Entry 9FCO (electron microscopy, 2.40 A resolution); this record covers chains B and D of the 16 polymer chains in the assembly.

== Chain B ==
Molecule: 16S rRNA
From: Escherichia coli
Sequence (1046 nucleotides; each row starts with the number of its first residue; note: 488 numbers in that range are skipped by the numbering (no residue carries them; nothing is unmodelled there)):
     1 AAAUUGAAGA GUUUGAUCAU GGCUCAGAUU GAACGCUGGC GGCAGGCCUA ACACAUGCAA
    61 GUCGAACGGU AACAGGAA
    93 UGCUGACGAG UGGCGGACGG GUGAGUAAUG UCUGGGAAAC UGCCUGAUGG AGGGGGAUAA
   153 CUACUGGAAA CGGUAGCUAA UACCGCAUAA CGUCGCAAGA CCAAAGAGGG GG
   214 CCUCUUGCCA UCGGAUGUGC CCAGAUGGGA UUAGCUAGUA GGUGGGGUAA CGGCUCACCU
   274 AGGCGACGAU CCCUAGCUGG UCUGAGAGGA UGACCAGCCA CACUGGAACU GAGACACGGU
   334 CCAGACUCCU ACGGGAGGCA GCAGUGGGGA AUAUUGCACA AUGGGCGCAA GCCUGAUGCA
   394 GCCAUGCCGC GUGUAUGAAG AAGCCCUUCG GGUUGUAAAG UACUUUCAGC GGGGAGGAAG
   454 GGAGUAAAGU UAAUACCUUU GCUCAUUGAC GUUACCCGCA GAAGAAGCAC CGGCUAACUC
   514 CGUGCCAGCA GCCXCGGUAA UACGGAGGGU GCAAGCGUUA AUCGGAAUUA CUGGGCGUAA
   574 AGCGCACGCA GGCGGUUUGU UAAGUCAGAU GUGAAAUCCC CGGGCUCAAC CUGGGAACUG
   634 CAUCUGAUAC UGGCAAGCUU GAGUCUCGUA GAGGGGGGUA GAAUUCCAGG UGUAGCGGUG
   694 AAAUGCGUAG AGAUCUGGAG GAAUACCGGU GGCGAAGGCG GCCCCCUGGA CGAAGACUGA
   754 CGCUCAGGUG CGAAAGCGUG GGGAGCAAAC AGGAUUAGAU ACCCUGGUAG UCCACGCCGU
   814 AAACGAUGUC GACUUGGAGG UUGUGCC
   846 GGCGUGGCUU CCGGAGCUAA CGCGUUAAGU CGACCGCCUG GGGAGUACGG CCGCAAGGUU
   906 AAAACUCAAA UGAAUUGACG GGGG
  1390 UUGUACACAC CGCCCGUXAC ACCAUGGGAG UGGGUUGCAA AAGAAGUAGG UAGCUUAACC
  1450 UUCGGGAGGG CGCUUACCAC UUUGUGAUUC AUGACUGGGG UGAAGUCGUA ACAAGGUAAC
  1510 CGUAGGGGAA CCUGCGGUUG GAUCA
Modified positions: PSU (pseudouridine-5'-monophosphate) at position 516, G7M (N7-methyl-guanosine-5'-monophosphate) at position 527, 4OC (4n,o2'-methylcytidine-5'-monophosphate) at position 1402, 5MC (5-methylcytidine-5'-monophosphate) at position 1407, UR3 (3-methyluridine-5'-monophoshate) at position 1498, 2MG (2N-methylguanosine-5'-monophosphate) at position 1516, MA6 (6N-dimethyladenosine-5'-monophoshate) at position 1518, MA6 (6N-dimethyladenosine-5'-monophoshate) at position 1519
Ion coordination: K+ site 1: G11, U12, G21, G22; Mg2+ site 1 near U13 (its only coordinating residue here); Mg2+ site 2 near G21 (its only coordinating residue here); Mg2+ site 3: C48, G115; Mg2+ site 4: A59, U387; K+ site 2: U62, G104, G105; Mg2+ site 5 near G100 (its only coordinating residue here); K+ site 3: G107, G324, G326; K+ site 4: G107, G108, G326; Mg2+ site 6: A109, G331; K+ site 5: A109, C110, G111; Mg2+ site 7 near G111 (its only coordinating residue here); 17 more K+ sites not listed; 30 more Mg2+ sites not listed
Ligand contacts: kasugamycin (KSG; (1S,2R,3S,4R,5S,6S)-2,3,4,5,6-pentahydroxycyclohexyl 2-amino-4-{[carboxy(imino)methyl]amino}-2,3,4,6-tetradeoxy-alpha-D-arabino-hexopyranoside): A792, A794, C795, G926, UR3_1498, A1499, G1504, G1505, U1506
Reported in the primary citation:
  - binding site for kasugamycin: A794, G926
  - binding site for mRNA: G693, A790, G926, C1400

== Chain D ==
Molecule: Small ribosomal subunit protein uS4
From: Escherichia coli
UniProtKB: P0A7V8 (RS4_ECOLI); residue numbers follow UniProt; this construct covers 1-206
Sequence (206 residues; numbered 1 to 206; the number before each row is that of its first residue):
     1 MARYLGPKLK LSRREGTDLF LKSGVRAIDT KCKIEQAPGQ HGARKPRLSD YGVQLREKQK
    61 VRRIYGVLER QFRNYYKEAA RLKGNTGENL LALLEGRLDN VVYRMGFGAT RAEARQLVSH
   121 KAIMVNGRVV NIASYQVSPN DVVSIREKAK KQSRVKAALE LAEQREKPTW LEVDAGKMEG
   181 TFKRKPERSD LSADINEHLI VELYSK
Disordered / not traced: 1
Ion coordination: K+: Ala79, Ala80, Leu82, Gly84, Thr86

== Chain B / chain D interface ==
Residue-residue contacts - 129 pairs, chain B then chain D:
  A2(B) - Lys83(D)  hydrogen bond to the sugar
  U5(B) - Ala80(D)  sugar contact
  U5(B) - Gly84(D)  base contact
  A8(B) - Gln54(D)  base contact
  A8(B) - Glu202(D)  hydrogen bond to the base
  A8(B) - Ser205(D)  base contact
  A8(B) - Lys206(D)  hydrogen bond to the base
  C400(B) - Arg70(D)  salt bridge to the phosphate
  C401(B) - Arg70(D)  salt bridge to the phosphate
  C401(B) - Arg73(D)  salt bridge to the phosphate
  C401(B) - Asn74(D)  hydrogen bond to the phosphate
  G402(B) - Gln71(D)  hydrogen bond to the phosphate
  G402(B) - Ile132(D)  sugar contact
  G402(B) - Ser134(D)  phosphate contact
  C403(B) - Gln71(D)  hydrogen bond to the phosphate
  C403(B) - Ile132(D)  phosphate contact
  C403(B) - Ala133(D)  phosphate contact
  C403(B) - Ser134(D)  hydrogen bond to the phosphate
  G404(B) - Ala2(D)  base contact
  G404(B) - Arg3(D)  phosphate contact
  G404(B) - Arg115(D)  salt bridge to the phosphate
  G404(B) - Ser119(D)  sugar contact
  U405(B) - Ala2(D)  hydrogen bond to the base
  U405(B) - Arg3(D)  salt bridge to the phosphate
  U405(B) - Leu5(D)  base contact
  G406(B) - Arg3(D)  hydrogen bond to the phosphate
  G406(B) - Leu5(D)  phosphate contact
  G406(B) - Gln116(D)  hydrogen bond to the base
  U407(B) - Arg3(D)  salt bridge to the phosphate
  U407(B) - Thr110(D)  phosphate contact
  U407(B) - Ala112(D)  phosphate contact
  U407(B) - Glu113(D)  hydrogen bond to the sugar
  U407(B) - Gln116(D)  sugar contact
  A408(B) - Leu21(D)  phosphate contact
  A408(B) - Ser23(D)  phosphate contact
  A408(B) - Thr110(D)  hydrogen bond to the phosphate
  A408(B) - Ala112(D)  phosphate contact
  A408(B) - Glu113(D)  sugar contact
  U409(B) - Lys22(D)  salt bridge to the phosphate
  U409(B) - Ser23(D)  hydrogen bond to the phosphate
  U409(B) - Val25(D)  sugar contact
  G410(B) - Lys22(D)  hydrogen bond to the base
  G410(B) - Arg26(D)  salt bridge to the phosphate
  G410(B) - Lys31(D)  salt bridge to the phosphate
  A411(B) - Arg26(D)  salt bridge to the phosphate
  A412(B) - Lys31(D)  hydrogen bond to the base
  A412(B) - Cys32(D)  base contact
  U426(B) - Lys33(D)  salt bridge to the phosphate
  U426(B) - Gln36(D)  hydrogen bond to the phosphate
  U426(B) - Gly39(D)  phosphate contact
  U426(B) - Gln40(D)  sugar contact
  U427(B) - Arg13(D)  salt bridge to the phosphate
  U427(B) - Pro38(D)  phosphate contact
  U427(B) - Gly39(D)  hydrogen bond to the phosphate
  G428(B) - Pro7(D)  phosphate contact
  G428(B) - Lys10(D)  salt bridge to the phosphate
  U429(B) - Leu9(D)  sugar contact
  U429(B) - Arg13(D)  salt bridge to the phosphate
  U429(B) - Lys22(D)  hydrogen bond to the phosphate
  U429(B) - Lys31(D)  hydrogen bond to the sugar
  U429(B) - Cys32(D)  phosphate contact
  A430(B) - Pro7(D)  phosphate contact
  A430(B) - Lys8(D)  hydrogen bond to the phosphate
  A430(B) - Leu9(D)  hydrogen bond to the phosphate
  A430(B) - Lys22(D)  salt bridge to the phosphate
  C436(B) - Arg154(D)  sugar contact
  U437(B) - Gln116(D)  base contact
  U437(B) - His120(D)  hydrogen bond to the sugar
  U437(B) - Gln152(D)  hydrogen bond to the phosphate
  U437(B) - Arg154(D)  hydrogen bond to the sugar
  U438(B) - His120(D)  hydrogen bond to the sugar
  U438(B) - Gln152(D)  phosphate contact
  U439(B) - Ser119(D)  hydrogen bond to the sugar
  U439(B) - His120(D)  sugar contact
  U439(B) - Lys121(D)  phosphate contact
  U439(B) - Asn131(D)  hydrogen bond to the sugar
  C440(B) - Lys121(D)  salt bridge to the phosphate
  C489(B) - Lys121(D)  salt bridge to the phosphate
  C490(B) - Arg146(D)  salt bridge to the phosphate
  C490(B) - Lys148(D)  salt bridge to the phosphate
  G491(B) - Lys148(D)  salt bridge to the phosphate
  A495(B) - Gln116(D)  base contact
  A495(B) - His120(D)  base contact
  A499(B) - Ala2(D)  base contact
  U508(B) - Tyr51(D)  sugar contact
  A509(B) - Ser49(D)  hydrogen bond to the phosphate
  A509(B) - Tyr51(D)  sugar contact
  A509(B) - Gly52(D)  sugar contact
  A509(B) - Leu55(D)  sugar contact
  A509(B) - Arg56(D)  sugar contact
  C511(B) - His41(D)  hydrogen bond to the base
  U512(B) - Gln40(D)  hydrogen bond to the sugar
  U512(B) - His41(D)  hydrogen bond to the sugar
  U512(B) - Arg44(D)  salt bridge to the phosphate
  G540(B) - Gln40(D)  base contact
  G541(B) - Gly39(D)  sugar contact
  G541(B) - Gln40(D)  hydrogen bond to the sugar
  G542(B) - Lys10(D)  salt bridge to the phosphate
  G542(B) - Arg14(D)  hydrogen bond to the phosphate
  G542(B) - Pro38(D)  sugar contact
  G542(B) - Gly39(D)  sugar contact
  U543(B) - Arg14(D)  salt bridge to the phosphate
  U543(B) - Pro38(D)  phosphate contact
  U543(B) - Arg56(D)  hydrogen bond to the phosphate
  G544(B) - Arg56(D)  salt bridge to the phosphate
  G544(B) - Gln59(D)  hydrogen bond to the phosphate
  G544(B) - Arg63(D)  salt bridge to the phosphate
  C545(B) - Lys58(D)  salt bridge to the phosphate
  C545(B) - Gln59(D)  hydrogen bond to the phosphate
  C545(B) - Arg62(D)  salt bridge to the phosphate
  C545(B) - Glu69(D)  phosphate contact
  A546(B) - Tyr4(D)  base contact
  A546(B) - Arg62(D)  salt bridge to the phosphate
  A546(B) - Leu68(D)  phosphate contact
  A546(B) - Glu69(D)  hydrogen bond to the phosphate
  A546(B) - Arg70(D)  hydrogen bond to the phosphate
  A547(B) - Ala2(D)  phosphate contact
  A547(B) - Leu68(D)  phosphate contact
  C613(B) - Arg81(D)  salt bridge to the phosphate
  C613(B) - Lys83(D)  phosphate contact
  C614(B) - Arg81(D)  salt bridge to the phosphate
  C614(B) - Lys83(D)  salt bridge to the phosphate
  U619(B) - Val129(D)  base contact
  U619(B) - Val130(D)  base contact
  U619(B) - Asn131(D)  hydrogen bond to the base
  U619(B) - Ile132(D)  base contact
  U619(B) - Tyr135(D)  sugar contact
  C620(B) - Ile132(D)  base contact
  C620(B) - Tyr135(D)  sugar contact
Other interface residues (no listed pair), chain B (52 interface residues in all): A3, U29, C417, C418, G425
Other interface residues (no listed pair), chain D (68 interface residues in all): Gly24, Leu203

== Summary ==
Chain B and chain D form an interface of 52 and 68 residues respectively; the contacts include 39 hydrogen
bonds and 31 salt bridges. Among the polar pairs are A8(B)-Glu202(D), A8(B)-Lys206(D) and U405(B)-Ala2(D).
From the paper: a binding site for mRNA at G693(B), A790(B) and G926(B) among others; a binding site for
kasugamycin at A794(B) and G926(B).
Here chain B is 16S rRNA and chain D is Small ribosomal subunit protein uS4, both from Escherichia coli. Entry
9FCO (Structure of E. coli 30S-IF1-IF3-mRNA-Kasugamycin complex) was determined by electron microscopy
together with 9FDA, 9FIB and 9G06 from the same study.
